PDB entry 6TA6 | electron microscopy, 3.20 A resolution | chains J and L of the 12 polymer chains in the assembly

[Chain J (and L)]
Molecule: Efflux pump membrane transporter
Source organism: Pseudomonas aeruginosa
Notes: chain L of this document is another copy of the same molecule, construct and numbering; everything in this record applies to it too
UniProtKB: A0A069Q9M6 (A0A069Q9M6_PSEAI); numbering as in UniProt (aligned over 1-1046)
Amino-acid sequence (1052 residues; numbered 1 to 1052; the number before each row is that of its first residue):
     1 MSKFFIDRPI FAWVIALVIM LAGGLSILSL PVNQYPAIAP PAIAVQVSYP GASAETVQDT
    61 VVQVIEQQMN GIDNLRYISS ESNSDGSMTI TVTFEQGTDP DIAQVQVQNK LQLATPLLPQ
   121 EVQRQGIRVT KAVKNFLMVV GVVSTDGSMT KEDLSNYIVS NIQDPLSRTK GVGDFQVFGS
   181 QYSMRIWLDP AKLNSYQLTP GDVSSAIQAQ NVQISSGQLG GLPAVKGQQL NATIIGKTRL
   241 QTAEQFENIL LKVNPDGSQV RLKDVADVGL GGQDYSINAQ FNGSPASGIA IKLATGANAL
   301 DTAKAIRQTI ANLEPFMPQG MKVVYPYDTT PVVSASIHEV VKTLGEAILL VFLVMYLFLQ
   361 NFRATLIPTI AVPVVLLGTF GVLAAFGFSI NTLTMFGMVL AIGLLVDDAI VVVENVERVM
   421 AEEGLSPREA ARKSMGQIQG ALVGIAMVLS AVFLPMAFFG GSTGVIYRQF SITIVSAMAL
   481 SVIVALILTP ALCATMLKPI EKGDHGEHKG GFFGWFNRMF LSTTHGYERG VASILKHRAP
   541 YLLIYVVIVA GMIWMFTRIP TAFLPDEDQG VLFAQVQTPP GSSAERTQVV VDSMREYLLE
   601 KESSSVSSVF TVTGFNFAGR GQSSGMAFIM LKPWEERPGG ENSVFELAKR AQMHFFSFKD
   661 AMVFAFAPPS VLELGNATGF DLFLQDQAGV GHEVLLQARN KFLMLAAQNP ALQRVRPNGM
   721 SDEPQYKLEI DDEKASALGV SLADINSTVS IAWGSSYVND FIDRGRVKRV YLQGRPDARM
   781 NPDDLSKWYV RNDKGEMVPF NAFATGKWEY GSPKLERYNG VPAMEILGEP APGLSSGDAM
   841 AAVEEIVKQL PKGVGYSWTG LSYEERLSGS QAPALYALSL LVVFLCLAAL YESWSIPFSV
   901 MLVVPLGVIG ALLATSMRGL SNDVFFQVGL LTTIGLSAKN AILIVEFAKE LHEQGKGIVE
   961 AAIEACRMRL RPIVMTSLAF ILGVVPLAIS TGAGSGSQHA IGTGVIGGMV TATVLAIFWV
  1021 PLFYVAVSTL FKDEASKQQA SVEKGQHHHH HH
Not modelled in the structure: 1031-1052
Sequence notes: expression tag (1047-1052)
What the authors report for this chain:
  - conformationally variable residues (helix shift, loop rearrangement): D99 to R124, K252 to D256
  - mutagenesis - D407N: abolished catalytic activity

[Chain J / chain L interface]
Pairs across the interface - 107 pairs, chain J then chain L:
  P50(J) - S215(L)  hydrogen bond (backbone-side chain)
  G51(J) - S215(L)  hydrogen bond (backbone-side chain)
  G51(J) - S216(L)  hydrogen bond (backbone-backbone)
  G51(J) - G217(L)  hydrogen bond (backbone-backbone)
  A52(J) - S215(L)
  S53(J) - T233(L)
  T56(J) - Q213(L)
  D59(J) - I762(L)
  D59(J) - V767(L)
  Q63(J) - G765(L)  hydrogen bond (side chain-backbone)
  Q63(J) - R766(L)
  Q63(J) - V767(L)
  E66(J) - R168(L)  salt bridge
  Q67(J) - R766(L)
  Q67(J) - V767(L)
  M69(J) - R168(L)  hydrogen bond (backbone-side chain)
  N70(J) - R128(L)  hydrogen bond
  N70(J) - S167(L)
  N70(J) - F175(L)
  G71(J) - S167(L)
  N74(J) - K170(L)
  L75(J) - K170(L)  hydrogen bond (backbone-side chain)
  I78(J) - R168(L)
  E95(J) - K170(L)  salt bridge
  Q106(J) - Q104(L)
  N109(J) - V105(L)
  N109(J) - Q108(L)  hydrogen bond (backbone-side chain)
  Q112(J) - Q112(L)  hydrogen bond (backbone-side chain)
  L113(J) - Q108(L)
  L113(J) - Q112(L)
  L113(J) - I127(L)
  L113(J) - V129(L)  hydrophobic
  P116(J) - Q123(L)
  L117(J) - R124(L)
  W187(J) - P223(L)
  Y275(J) - L222(L)
  Y275(J) - P223(L)
  G581(J) - N231(L)
  S582(J) - N231(L)
  S583(J) - Q228(L)  hydrogen bond (side chain-backbone)
  S583(J) - Q229(L)
  E585(J) - K226(L)
  E585(J) - G227(L)  hydrogen bond (side chain-backbone)
  E585(J) - Q228(L)
  Q622(J) - Q218(L)
  Q622(J) - G220(L)  hydrogen bond (side chain-backbone)
  Q622(J) - L222(L)
  Q622(J) - N231(L)  hydrogen bond
  Q687(J) - N161(L)  hydrogen bond (backbone-side chain)
  Q687(J) - F316(L)
  A688(J) - R764(L)
  G689(J) - R764(L)  hydrogen bond (backbone-side chain)
  P724(J) - A232(L)
  Q725(J) - T233(L)
  Q725(J) - I235(L)
  Y726(J) - L219(L)  hydrophobic
  Y726(J) - T233(L)  hydrogen bond (backbone-backbone)
  Y726(J) - I234(L)
  Y726(J) - I235(L)
  K727(J) - I235(L)
  L728(J) - I234(L)  hydrophobic
  L728(J) - I235(L)
  L728(J) - G236(L)
  I730(J) - K237(L)
  D732(J) - K237(L)  salt bridge
  D732(J) - L250(L)
  E733(J) - L250(L)
  E733(J) - Q259(L)  hydrogen bond
  E733(J) - R261(L)  salt bridge
  S736(J) - L250(L)
  S736(J) - V253(L)
  A737(J) - V253(L)
  A737(J) - P255(L)
  L742(J) - Q210(L)
  N746(J) - A209(L)  hydrogen bond (side chain-backbone)
  N746(J) - V212(L)
  N746(J) - I214(L)
  V749(J) - I214(L)  hydrophobic
  V749(J) - S215(L)
  S750(J) - S215(L)
  W753(J) - S216(L)
  W753(J) - G217(L)
  P776(J) - P223(L)
  D777(J) - V225(L)
  R779(J) - L219(L)
  R779(J) - G221(L)
  R779(J) - P223(L)
  M780(J) - L219(L)
  M780(J) - G221(L)
  M780(J) - A224(L)  hydrophobic
  M780(J) - V225(L)  hydrophobic
  M780(J) - Q228(L)  hydrogen bond (backbone-side chain)
  W808(J) - L219(L)  hydrophobic
  W808(J) - A232(L)  hydrophobic
  N819(J) - R168(L)
  G853(J) - F316(L)
  L878(J) - L21(L)  hydrophobic
  L881(J) - L21(L)  hydrophobic
  L885(J) - V14(L)
  A889(J) - F11(L)
  A889(J) - V14(L)  hydrophobic
  E892(J) - R8(L)  salt bridge
  E892(J) - I10(L)
  E892(J) - F11(L)
  S893(J) - I10(L)
  W894(J) - I10(L)  hydrophobic
  W894(J) - W13(L)  hydrophobic
Other interface residues (no listed pair), chain J (78 interface residues in all): E55, T60, Q68, R76, S84, I102, V105, K110, S276, R586, G754, Q773, N781, P782, G820, V854, G855
Other interface residues (no listed pair), chain L (67 interface residues in all): D7, D101, I102, Q125, G126, D164, V172, L230, N254

[In short]
The interface between chain J and chain L involves 78 residues on one side and 67 on the other; the contacts
include 20 hydrogen bonds and 5 salt bridges. Polar contacts include E66(J)-R168(L), E95(J)-K170(L) and
D732(J)-K237(L). From the paper: D407N of chain J abolishes catalytic activity; conformational variability at
D99(J) and K252(J).
Both chains are Efflux pump membrane transporter (Pseudomonas aeruginosa). Entry 6TA6 (MexAB assembly of the
Pseudomonas MexAB-OprM efflux pump reconstituted in nanodiscs) was determined by electron microscopy,
deposited together with 6T7S and 6TA5.
